PDB entry 4I0B | X-ray diffraction, 1.50 A resolution | chains A and B

[Chain A (and B)]
Molecule: Catabolite gene activator
From: Escherichia coli
Notes: chain B of this document is another copy of the same molecule, construct and numbering; everything in this record applies to it too
Reference sequence: P0ACJ8 (CRP_ECOLI); numbering as in UniProt (aligned over 1-210)
Chain sequence (222 residues; numbered -11 to 210; the number before each row is that of its first residue; numbers below 1 keep their minus sign (Met-11 is residue -11)):
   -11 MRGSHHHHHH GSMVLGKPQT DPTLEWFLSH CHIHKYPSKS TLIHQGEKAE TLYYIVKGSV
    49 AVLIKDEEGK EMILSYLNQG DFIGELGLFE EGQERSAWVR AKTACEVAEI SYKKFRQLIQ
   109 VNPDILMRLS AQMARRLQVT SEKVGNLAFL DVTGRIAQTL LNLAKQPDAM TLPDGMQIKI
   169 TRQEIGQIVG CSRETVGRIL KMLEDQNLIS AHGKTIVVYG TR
Unresolved in the structure: -11 to 8, 208-210 (chain B: -11 to 8, 209-210)
Differences from the reference sequence: expression tag (-11 to 0); engineered mutation Leu160 (His in P0ACJ8)
Small-molecule neighbours:
  - adenosine-3',5'-cyclic-monophosphate (CMP), molecule 1: Ile31, Ala37, Val50, Leu62, Ser63, Leu65, Phe70, Ile71, Gly72, Glu73, Leu74, Gly75, Glu82, Arg83, Ser84, Ala85, Val87, Tyr100, Arg124, Thr128
  - adenosine-3',5'-cyclic-monophosphate (CMP), molecule 2: Lys58, Glu59, Met60, Arg170, Gln171, Gly174, Gln175, Gly178, Cys179, Ser180, Arg181, Glu182
What the authors report for this chain:
  - allosteric site: Val127 to Phe137, Asn150 to Asp162 (from molecular simulation)

[How chain A and chain B interact]
Contacting residue pairs (71):
  Ile52(A) with Ser129(B); Gly133(B); Phe137(B)
  Lys53(A) with Phe137(B)
  Asp54(A) with Phe137(B)
  Lys58(A) with Phe137(B)
  Met60(A) with Val132(B), hydrophobic; Ala136(B), hydrophobic; Phe137(B), hydrophobic
  Leu62(A) with Ser129(B); Val132(B), hydrophobic
  Leu74(A) with Ala122(B), hydrophobic; Leu125(B), hydrophobic; Gln126(B), hydrogen bond (backbone-side chain)
  Phe77(A) with Met115(B), hydrophobic; Ser118(B); Ala119(B), hydrophobic; Ala122(B), hydrophobic
  Glu78(A) with Arg123(B), salt bridge
  Gln81(A) with Gln126(B), hydrogen bond
  Ile107(A) with Pro111(B); Met115(B), hydrophobic
  Gln108(A) with Pro111(B)
  Pro111(A) with Ile107(B); Gln108(B); Pro111(B), hydrophobic
  Asp112(A) with Gln108(B), hydrogen bond
  Leu114(A) with Leu114(B), hydrophobic; Met115(B), hydrophobic
  Met115(A) with Phe77(B), hydrophobic; Ile107(B), hydrophobic; Leu114(B), hydrophobic
  Ser118(A) with Phe77(B); Ser118(B), hydrogen bond; Met121(B)
  Ala119(A) with Phe77(B), hydrophobic
  Met121(A) with Ser118(B); Met121(B), hydrophobic; Ala122(B), hydrophobic
  Ala122(A) with Leu74(B); Met121(B)
  Arg124(A) with Leu125(B)
  Leu125(A) with Leu74(B), hydrophobic; Arg124(B); Leu125(B); Thr128(B)
  Gln126(A) with Leu74(B); Gln81(B)
  Thr128(A) with Leu125(B); Thr128(B); Ser129(B); Val132(B)
  Ser129(A) with Ile52(B); Leu62(B); Thr128(B)
  Lys131(A) with Val132(B)
  Val132(A) with Met60(B), hydrophobic; Leu62(B), hydrophobic; Thr128(B); Val132(B), hydrophobic; Leu135(B), hydrophobic
  Gly133(A) with Ile52(B)
  Leu135(A) with Val132(B); Leu135(B), hydrophobic
  Ala136(A) with Met60(B), hydrophobic
  Phe137(A) with Ile52(B); Lys53(B); Asp54(B); Lys58(B); Met60(B), hydrophobic
  Gly178(A) with Ala136(B)
Interface residues without a listed pair, chain A (36 interface residues in all): Glu59, Glu73, Ser84, Arg104
Interface residues without a listed pair, chain B (37 interface residues in all): Glu59, Glu73, Leu76, Ser84, Arg104, Asp112, Lys131, Gly178

[In short]
The interface between chain A and chain B involves 36 residues on one side and 37 on the other, with 4
hydrogen bonds and 1 salt bridge. Among the polar pairs are Glu78(A)-Arg123(B), Leu74(A)-Gln126(B) and
Gln81(A)-Gln126(B). Bound to chain A: adenosine-3',5'-cyclic-monophosphate. The paper reports an allosteric
site at Val127(A) and Asn150(A).
Chain A and chain B are both Catabolite gene activator (Escherichia coli); the structure, structure of the
mutant Catabolite gene activator protein H160L, was determined by X-ray diffraction (same publication as 4HZF,
4I01, 4I09 and 4I0A).
